5DBG - chain A; structure by X-ray diffraction, 1.95 A resolution.

== Chain A ==
Protein: Iridoid synthase
From: Catharanthus roseus
Notes: EC 1.3.1.99
Reference sequence: K7WDL7 (IRIS_CATRO); residues 26-388 here = UniProt positions 26-388
Sequence (374 residues; each row starts with the number of its first residue):
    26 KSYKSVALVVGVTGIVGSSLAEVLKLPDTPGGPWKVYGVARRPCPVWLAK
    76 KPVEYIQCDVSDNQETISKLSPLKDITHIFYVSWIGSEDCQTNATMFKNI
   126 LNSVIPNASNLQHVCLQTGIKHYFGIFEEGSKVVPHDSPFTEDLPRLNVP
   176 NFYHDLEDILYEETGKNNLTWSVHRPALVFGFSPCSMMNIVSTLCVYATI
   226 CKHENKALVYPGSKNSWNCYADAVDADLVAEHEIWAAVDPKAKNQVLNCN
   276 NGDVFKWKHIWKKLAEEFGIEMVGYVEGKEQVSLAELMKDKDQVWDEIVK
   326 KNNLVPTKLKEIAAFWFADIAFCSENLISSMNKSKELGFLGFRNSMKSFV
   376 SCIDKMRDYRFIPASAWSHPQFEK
Not modelled in the structure: 154-158, 391-399
Sequence notes: expression tag (389-399)
Residues lining bound ligands: NAD (nicotinamide-adenine-dinucleotide): Gly36, Val37, Thr38, Gly39, Ile40, Val41, Ala65, Arg66, Cys83, Asp84, Val85, Ser86, Val107, Ser108, Trp109, Ile110, Met121, Gln142, Thr143, Gly144, Phe177, Tyr178, Pro201, Ala202, Leu203, Val204, Ser211, Met212, Met213, Phe342

== In short ==
Ligands of chain A: NAD.
Chain A is Iridoid synthase (Catharanthus roseus); the structure, Crystal Structure of Iridoid Synthase from
Cantharanthus roseus in complex with NAD+, was determined by X-ray diffraction together with 5DBF and 5DBI
from the same study.
